PDB entry 5ZGM | X-ray diffraction, 1.40 A resolution | chain A

[Chain A]
Protein: Parvalbumin SPVI
Organism: Mustelus griseus
Chain sequence (110 residues; numbered 1 to 110; the number before each row is that of its first residue):
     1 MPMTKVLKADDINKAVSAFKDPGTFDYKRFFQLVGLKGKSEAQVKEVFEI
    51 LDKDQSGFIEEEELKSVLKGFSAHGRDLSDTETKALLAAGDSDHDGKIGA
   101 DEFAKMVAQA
Not modelled in the structure: 1
Metal / ion sites: Ca2+ site 1: Asp52, Asp54, Ser56, Phe58, Glu60, Glu63; Ca2+ site 2: Asp91, Asp93, Asp95, Lys97, Glu102

[Overview]
Asp52, Asp54, Ser56, Phe58, Glu60 and Glu63 coordinate Ca2+ site 1. Asp91, Asp93, Asp95, Lys97 and Glu102 form
the Ca2+ site 2.
Chain A is Parvalbumin SPVI (Mustelus griseus); the structure, Crystal Structure of Parvalbumin SPVI, the
Major Allergens in Mustelus griseus, was determined by X-ray diffraction.
